PDB entry 9MHU | electron microscopy, 3.02 A resolution | chains A and D of the 4 polymer chains in the assembly

# Chain A
Name: Transport permease protein
Source organism: Staphylococcus aureus
UniProtKB: A0A0H2XIF1 (A0A0H2XIF1_STAA3); numbering as in UniProt (aligned over 1-270)
Chain sequence (294 residues; row label = number of the first residue in the row; numbers below 1 keep their minus sign (Met-23 is residue -23)):
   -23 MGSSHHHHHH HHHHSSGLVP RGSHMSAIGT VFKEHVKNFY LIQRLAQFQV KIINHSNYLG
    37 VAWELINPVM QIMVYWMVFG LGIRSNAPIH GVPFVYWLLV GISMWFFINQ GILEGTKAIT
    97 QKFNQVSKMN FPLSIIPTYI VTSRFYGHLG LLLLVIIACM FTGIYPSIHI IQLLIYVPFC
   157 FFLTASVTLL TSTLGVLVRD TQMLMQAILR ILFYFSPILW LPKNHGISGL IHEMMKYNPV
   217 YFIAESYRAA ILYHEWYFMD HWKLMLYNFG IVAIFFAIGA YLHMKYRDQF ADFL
Not modelled in the structure: -23 to 0
Differences from the reference sequence: initiating methionine (-23); expression tag (-22 to 0)
Small-molecule neighbours:
  - Targocil-II (A1AV9), molecule 1: Met53, Val54, Leu57, Gly58, Ile59
  - Targocil-II (A1AV9), molecule 2: Phe55, Ile59, Arg60, Tyr190, Phe191, Trp196, Lys199, Ile203, Ile207

# Chain D
Name: Teichoic acids export ATP-binding protein TagH
Source organism: Staphylococcus aureus
Notes: EC 7.5.2.4
UniProtKB: Q2FJ01 (TAGH_STAA3); numbering as in UniProt (aligned over 1-264)
Chain sequence (264 residues; numbered 1 to 264; the number before each row is that of its first residue):
     1 MNVSVNIKNV TKEYRIYRTN KERMKDALIP KHKNKTFFAL DDISLKAYEG DVIGLVGING
    61 SGKSTLSNII GGSLSPTVGK VDRNGEVSVI AISAGLSGQL TGIENIEFKM LCMGFKRKEI
   121 KAMTPKIIEF SELGEFIYQP VKKYSSGMRA KLGFSINITV NPDILVIDEA LSVGDQTFAQ
   181 KCLDKIYEFK EQNKTIFFVS HNLGQVRQFC TKIAWIEGGK LKDYGELDDV LPKYEAFLND
   241 FKKKSKAEQK EFRNKLDESR FVIK
Curated features (UniProtKB/Swiss-Prot):
  - binding site (ATP): Gly57 to Ser64
Bound ions: Mg2+: Ser64 (together with ATP-gamma-S)
Small-molecule neighbours:
  - ATP-gamma-S (AGS; phosphothiophosphoric acid-adenylate ester), molecule 1: Tyr14, Ile16, Phe37, Ala39, Ile58, Asn59, Gly60, Ser61, Gly62, Lys63, Ser64, Thr65, Glu169, His201, Arg260
  - ATP-gamma-S (AGS), molecule 2: Phe136, Lys143, Tyr144, Ser145, Ser146, Gly147, Met148
What the authors report for this chain:
  - catalytic residues: Glu169, Val173

# How chain A and chain D interact
Contacting residue pairs - 6 pairs, chain A then chain D:
  Ser32(A) - Asn20(D)
  Asn33(A) - Asn20(D)  hydrogen bond (backbone-side chain)
  Tyr34(A) - Asn20(D)
  Tyr34(A) - Lys21(D)
  Tyr34(A) - Arg23(D)
  Tyr34(A) - Met24(D)  hydrophobic
Interface residues without a listed pair, chain A (5 interface residues in all): His31, Leu35

# Overview
5 residues of chain A and 4 residues of chain D are in contact; the contacts include 1 hydrogen bond. The
hydrogen-bonded pair is Asn33(A)-Asn20(D). Chain A binds Targocil-II. Ligands of chain D: ATP-gamma-S. Curated
annotation (UniProt) lists 8 ATP-binding residues on chain D. The paper reports catalytic residues Glu169(D)
and Val173(D).
Here chain A is Transport permease protein and chain D is Teichoic acids export ATP-binding protein TagH, both
from Staphylococcus aureus. Entry 9MHU (Cryo-EM structure of S. aureus TarGH in complex with Targocil-II and
ATP-gamma-S in a catalytically competent ...) was determined by electron microscopy, deposited together with
9CFL, 9CFP, 9MHD and 9MHZ.
